6FSZ - chains HH and MM of the 15 polymer chains in the assembly; structure by electron microscopy, 4.60 A resolution (low resolution: residue-level contacts below are approximate; hydrogen-bond / salt-bridge calls are withheld).

Chain HH:
Protein: Exosome complex component RRP4
Source organism: Saccharomyces cerevisiae (strain ATCC 204508 / S288c)
UniProtKB: P38792 (RRP4_YEAST); residues 1-359 here = UniProt positions 1-359
Sequence (361 residues; row label = number of the first residue in the row; numbers below 1 keep their minus sign (Arg-1 is residue -1)):
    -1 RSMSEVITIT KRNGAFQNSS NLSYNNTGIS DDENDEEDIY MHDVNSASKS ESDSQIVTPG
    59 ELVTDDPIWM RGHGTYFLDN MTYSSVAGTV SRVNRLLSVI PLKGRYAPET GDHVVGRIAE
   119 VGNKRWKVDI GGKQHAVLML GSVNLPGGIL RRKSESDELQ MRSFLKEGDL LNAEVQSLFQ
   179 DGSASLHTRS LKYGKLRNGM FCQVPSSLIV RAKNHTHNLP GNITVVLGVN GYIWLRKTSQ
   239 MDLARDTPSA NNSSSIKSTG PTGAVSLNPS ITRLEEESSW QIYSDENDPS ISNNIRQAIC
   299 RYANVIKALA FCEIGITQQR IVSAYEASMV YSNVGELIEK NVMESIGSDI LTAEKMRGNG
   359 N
Not modelled in the structure: -1 to 1, 18-49, 246-275, 357-359
Sequence notes: expression tag (-1 to 0)
Swiss-Prot annotation at these positions:
  - modified residue: Ser2 (N-acetylserine), Ser28 (Phosphoserine), Ser268 (Phosphoserine)
  - mutagenesis: Leu136 (L136P: In RRP4-1; temperature-sensitive(ts) lethal mutation)

Chain MM:
Protein: ATP-dependent RNA helicase DOB1
Source organism: Saccharomyces cerevisiae (strain ATCC 204508 / S288c)
Notes: EC 3.6.4.13
UniProtKB: P47047 (MTR4_YEAST); residues 1-1073 here = UniProt positions 1-1073
Sequence (1073 residues; numbered 1 to 1073; the number before each row is that of its first residue):
     1 MDSTDLFDVF EETPVELPTD SNGEKNADTN VGDTPDHTQD KKHGLEEEKE EHEENNSENK
    61 KIKSNKSKTE DKNKKVVVPM LADSFEQEAS REVDASKGLT NSETLQVEQD GKVRLSHQVR
   121 HQVALPPNYD YTPIAEHKRV NEARTYPFTL DPFQDTAISC IDRGESVLVS AHTSAGKTVV
   181 AEYAIAQSLK NKQRVIYTSP IKALSNQKYR ELLAEFGDVG LMTGDITINP DAGCLVMTTE
   241 ILRSMLYRGS EVMREVAWVI FDEVHYMRDK ERGVVWEETI ILLPDKVRYV FLSATIPNAM
   301 EFAEWICKIH SQPCHIVYTN FRPTPLQHYL FPAHGDGIYL VVDEKSTFRE ENFQKAMASI
   361 SNQIGDDPNS TDSRGKKGQT YKGGSAKGDA KGDIYKIVKM IWKKKYNPVI VFSFSKRDCE
   421 ELALKMSKLD FNSDDEKEAL TKIFNNAIAL LPETDRELPQ IKHILPLLRR GIGIHHSGLL
   481 PILKEVIEIL FQEGFLKVLF ATETFSIGLN MPAKTVVFTS VRKWDGQQFR WVSGGEYIQM
   541 SGRAGRRGLD DRGIVIMMID EKMEPQVAKG MVKGQADRLD SAFHLGYNMI LNLMRVEGIS
   601 PEFMLEHSFF QFQNVISVPV MEKKLAELKK DFDGIEVEDE ENVKEYHEIE QAIKGYREDV
   661 RQVVTHPANA LSFLQPGRLV EISVNGKDNY GWGAVVDFAK RINKRNPSAV YTDHESYIVN
   721 VVVNTMYIDS PVNLLKPFNP TLPEGIRPAE EGEKSICAVI PITLDSIKSI GNLRLYMPKD
   781 IRASGQKETV GKSLREVNRR FPDGIPVLDP VKNMKIEDED FLKLMKKIDV LNTKLSSNPL
   841 TNSMRLEELY GKYSRKHDLH EDMKQLKRKI SESQAVIQLD DLRRRKRVLR RLGFCTPNDI
   901 IELKGRVACE ISSGDELLLT ELIFNGNFNE LKPEQAAALL SCFAFQERCK EAPRLKPELA
   961 EPLKAMREIA AKIAKIMKDS KIEVVEKDYV ESFRHELMEV VYEWCRGATF TQICKMTDVY
  1021 EGSLIRMFKR LEELVKELVD VANTIGNSSL KEKMEAVLKL IHRDIVSAGS LYL
Not modelled in the structure: 1-3, 18-79, 362-391
Sequence notes: conflict Met80 (Val in P47047)
From the paper describing this entry:
  - mutagenesis - I443R/N446R, I489R/E493R: decreased binding to M-phase phosphoprotein 6 homolog, Nuclear exosome-associated RNA binding protein

Interface between chain HH and chain MM:
Residue-residue contacts (51):
  Ile66(HH) with Asn929(MM)
  Met68(HH) with Ile923(MM); Gly926(MM); Asn929(MM); Asn1047(MM)
  Arg69(HH) with Gly1046(MM); Asn1047(MM)
  Gly70(HH) with Ile1045(MM); Gly1046(MM)
  His71(HH) with Ile1045(MM); Gly1046(MM)
  Val91(HH) with Lys904(MM)
  Asn92(HH) with Lys904(MM); Phe924(MM)
  Arg93(HH) with Phe924(MM); Asn925(MM)
  Leu94(HH) with Ile1045(MM)
  Glu107(HH) with Arg906(MM)
  Thr108(HH) with Arg595(MM)
  His111(HH) with Glu597(MM)
  Met137(HH) with Glu251(MM)
  Gly139(HH) with Glu251(MM); Arg254(MM)
  Ser140(HH) with Glu251(MM); Arg254(MM)
  Val141(HH) with Arg254(MM)
  Asn142(HH) with Arg254(MM)
  Gly145(HH) with Lys286(MM)
  Gly146(HH) with Lys286(MM)
  Ile147(HH) with Arg254(MM); Glu255(MM); Val256(MM); Lys286(MM)
  Leu148(HH) with Lys286(MM)
  Arg150(HH) with Lys192(MM)
  Lys151(HH) with Arg194(MM); Glu255(MM)
  Gln174(HH) with Arg248(MM); Gly249(MM); Glu251(MM)
  His185(HH) with Glu251(MM)
  Thr186(HH) with Arg254(MM)
  Arg187(HH) with Ser250(MM); Glu251(MM); Met253(MM); Arg254(MM)
  Ala210(HH) with Ile900(MM)
  Lys211(HH) with Glu597(MM); Ile900(MM)
  Asn212(HH) with Glu597(MM)
  His213(HH) with Glu597(MM)
Also at the interface, not in a pair above, chain HH (36 interface residues in all): Gly109, Glu172, Lys190, Tyr191, Arg209
Also at the interface, not in a pair above, chain MM (33 interface residues in all): Asn191, Gln193, Asp231, Ala257, Val596, Gly598, Asn1043, Thr1044, Ser1048

Summary:
The interface between chain HH and chain MM involves 36 residues on one side and 33 on the other. Curated
annotation (UniProt) lists one mutagenesis site on chain HH. From the paper: I443R/N446R and I489R/E493R of
chain MM reduce binding to M-phase phosphoprotein 6 homolog, Nuclear exosome-associated RNA binding protein.
Chain HH is Exosome complex component RRP4 and chain MM is ATP-dependent RNA helicase DOB1, both from
Saccharomyces cerevisiae (strain ATCC 204508 / S288c); the structure, Structure of the nuclear RNA exosome,
was determined by electron microscopy.
